Entry 8OSZ (X-ray diffraction, 1.26 A resolution); this record covers chain A.

# Chain A
Molecule: GdmF
Organism: Streptomyces hygroscopicus
Reference sequence: Q84G21 (Q84G21_STRHY); residue numbers follow UniProt; this construct covers 1-257
Amino-acid sequence (263 residues; row label = number of the first residue in the row; numbers below 1 keep their minus sign (His-5 is residue -5)):
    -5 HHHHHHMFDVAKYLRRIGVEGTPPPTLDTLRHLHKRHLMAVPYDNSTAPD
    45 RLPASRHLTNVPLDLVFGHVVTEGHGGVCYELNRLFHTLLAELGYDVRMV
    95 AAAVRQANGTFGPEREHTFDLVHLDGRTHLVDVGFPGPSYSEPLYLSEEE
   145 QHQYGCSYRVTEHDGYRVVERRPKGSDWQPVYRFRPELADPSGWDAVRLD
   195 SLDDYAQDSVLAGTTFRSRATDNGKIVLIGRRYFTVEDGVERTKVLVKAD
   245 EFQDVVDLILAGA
Not modelled in the structure: -5 to -1, 193-204
Modified / non-standard residues: Cys73 (S-hydroxycysteine; CSO); Cys150 (S-hydroxycysteine; CSO)
Differences from the reference sequence: expression tag (-5 to 0)
Residues lining bound ligands: 3-aminophenol (K5V): Tyr37, Cys73, Val98, Glu110, His111, Phe129, Pro130, Phe210

# In short
Ligands of chain A: 3-aminophenol.
Chain A is GdmF (Streptomyces hygroscopicus); the structure, Structural and functional studies of geldanamycin
amide synthase ShGdmF, was determined by X-ray diffraction, deposited together with 8BTM, 8OSV and 8OOM.
